PDB entry 4FLB | X-ray diffraction, 1.80 A resolution | chain A

# Chain A
Protein: Regulation of nuclear pre-mRNA domain-containing protein 2
From: Homo sapiens
UniProt: Q5VT52 (RPRD2_HUMAN); numbering as in UniProt (aligned over 19-149)
Amino-acid sequence (144 residues; each row starts with the number of its first residue):
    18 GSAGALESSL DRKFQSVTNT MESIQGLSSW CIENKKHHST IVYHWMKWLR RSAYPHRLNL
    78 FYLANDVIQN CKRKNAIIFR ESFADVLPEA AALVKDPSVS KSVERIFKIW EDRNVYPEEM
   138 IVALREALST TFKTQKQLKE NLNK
Not modelled in the structure: 18, 150-161
Sequence notes: expression tag (18, 150-161)
Metal / ion sites: praseodymium ion site 1: Glu24, Asp28; praseodymium ion site 2 near Glu24 (its only coordinating residue here)

# Overview
Glu24 and Asp28 form the praseodymium ion site 1.
Chain A is Regulation of nuclear pre-mRNA domain-containing protein 2 (Homo sapiens); the structure, CID of
human RPRD2, was determined by X-ray diffraction, deposited together with 4Q94, 4Q96, 4JXT and 4FLA.
